Entry 7QO9 (electron microscopy, 3.88 A resolution); this record covers chains A and B.

Chain A (and B):
Molecule: Spike glycoprotein, SARS-CoV-2 S Omicron Spike B.1.1.529
Source organism: Severe acute respiratory syndrome coronavirus 2
Notes: chain B of this document is another copy of the same molecule, construct and numbering; everything in this record applies to it too
UniProtKB: P0DTC2 (SPIKE_SARS2); aligned to UniProt positions 1-1205 over residues 1-1205 (the alignment contains insertions or deletions, so no single offset holds)
Amino-acid sequence (1285 residues; row label = number of the first residue in the row):
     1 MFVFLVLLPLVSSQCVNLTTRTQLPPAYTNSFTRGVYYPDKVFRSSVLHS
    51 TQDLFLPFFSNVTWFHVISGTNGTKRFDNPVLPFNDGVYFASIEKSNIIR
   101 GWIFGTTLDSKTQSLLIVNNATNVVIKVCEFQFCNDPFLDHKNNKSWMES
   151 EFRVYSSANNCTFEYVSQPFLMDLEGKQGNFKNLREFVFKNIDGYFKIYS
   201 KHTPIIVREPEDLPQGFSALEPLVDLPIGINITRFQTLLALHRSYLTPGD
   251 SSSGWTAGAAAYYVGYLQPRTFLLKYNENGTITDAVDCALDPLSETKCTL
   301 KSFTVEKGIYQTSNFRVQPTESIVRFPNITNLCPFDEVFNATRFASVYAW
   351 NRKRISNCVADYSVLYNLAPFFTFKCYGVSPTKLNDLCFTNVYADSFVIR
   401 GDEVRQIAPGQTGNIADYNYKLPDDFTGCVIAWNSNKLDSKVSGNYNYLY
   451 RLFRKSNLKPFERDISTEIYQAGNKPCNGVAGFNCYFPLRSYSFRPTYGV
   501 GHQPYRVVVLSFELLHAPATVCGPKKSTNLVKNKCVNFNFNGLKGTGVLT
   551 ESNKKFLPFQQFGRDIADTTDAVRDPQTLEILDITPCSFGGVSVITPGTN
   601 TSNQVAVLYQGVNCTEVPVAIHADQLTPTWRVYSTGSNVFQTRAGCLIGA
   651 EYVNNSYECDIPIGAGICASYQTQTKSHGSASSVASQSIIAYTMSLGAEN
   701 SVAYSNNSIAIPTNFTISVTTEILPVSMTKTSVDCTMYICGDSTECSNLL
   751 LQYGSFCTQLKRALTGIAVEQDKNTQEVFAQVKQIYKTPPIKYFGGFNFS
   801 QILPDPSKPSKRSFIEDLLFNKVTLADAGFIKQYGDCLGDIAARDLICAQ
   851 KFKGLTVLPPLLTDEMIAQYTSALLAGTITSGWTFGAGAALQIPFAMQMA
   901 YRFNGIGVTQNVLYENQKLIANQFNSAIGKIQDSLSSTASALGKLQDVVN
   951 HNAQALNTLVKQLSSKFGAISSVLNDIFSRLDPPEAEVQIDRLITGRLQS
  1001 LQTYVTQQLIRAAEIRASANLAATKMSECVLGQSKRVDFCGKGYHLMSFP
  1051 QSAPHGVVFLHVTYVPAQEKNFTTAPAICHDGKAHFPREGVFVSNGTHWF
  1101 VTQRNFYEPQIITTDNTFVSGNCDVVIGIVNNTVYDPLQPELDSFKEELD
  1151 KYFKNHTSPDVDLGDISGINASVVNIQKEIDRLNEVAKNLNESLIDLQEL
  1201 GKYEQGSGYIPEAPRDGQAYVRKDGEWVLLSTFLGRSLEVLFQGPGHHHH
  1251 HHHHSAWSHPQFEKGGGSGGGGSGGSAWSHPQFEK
Disordered / not traced: 1-18, 246-252, 306, 319-587, 674-685, 696-722, 727, 783-815, 817-818, 821-822, 825, 840-842, 875-941, 1023, 1025-1050, 1059-1285 (chain B: 1-298, 674-685, 698-720, 780-814, 838-847, 865, 869-933, 1023-1285)
Sequence notes: conflict Val67 (Ala in P0DTC2), Ile93 (Thr95 in P0DTC2), Asp140 (Tyr145 in P0DTC2), 35 further conflict positions vs the reference (P0DTC2) not listed; insertion (206-207)
UniProt features mapped onto this chain:
  - glycosylation (N-linked (GlcNAc...) asparagine): Asn17 (complex), Asn61 (hybrid), Asn331 (complex), Asn603 (hybrid)
Disulfide bonds: Cys129-Cys161, Cys288-Cys298, Cys614-Cys646, Cys659-Cys668, Cys735-Cys757, Cys740-Cys746, Cys837-Cys848
Covalently attached groups: N-acetylglucosamine (NAG) linked to Asn120, Asn135, Asn160, Asn231, Asn279

How chain A and chain B interact:
Residue-residue contacts - 53 pairs, chain A then chain B:
  Lys41(A) - Phe559(B)
  Lys41(A) - Gln560(B)
  Lys41(A) - Gln561(B)
  Val42(A) - Gln560(B)  hydrogen bond (backbone-side chain)
  Val42(A) - Phe562(B)
  Phe43(A) - Phe556(B)  hydrophobic
  Phe43(A) - Gln560(B)
  Phe43(A) - Phe562(B)  hydrogen bond (backbone-backbone)
  Phe43(A) - Arg564(B)  hydrogen bond (backbone-backbone)
  Tyr195(A) - Asn391(B)  hydrogen bond
  Pro222(A) - Phe559(B)  hydrophobic
  Pro227(A) - Tyr393(B)
  Asp734(A) - Asn314(B)  hydrogen bond
  Met737(A) - Phe589(B)  hydrophobic
  Ser755(A) - Gln962(B)
  Phe756(A) - Gln962(B)
  Phe756(A) - Ser965(B)
  Phe756(A) - Phe967(B)  hydrophobic
  Lys761(A) - Gln311(B)
  Arg762(A) - Gln954(B)
  Ile831(A) - Arg643(B)
  Tyr834(A) - Val612(B)
  Tyr834(A) - Gln641(B)
  Tyr834(A) - Thr642(B)  hydrogen bond (side chain-backbone)
  Tyr834(A) - Arg643(B)  hydrogen bond (side chain-backbone)
  Tyr834(A) - Ala644(B)
  Tyr834(A) - Gly645(B)
  Asp845(A) - Ile566(B)
  Phe852(A) - Pro586(B)  hydrophobic
  Lys853(A) - Ala567(B)
  Lys853(A) - Thr569(B)  hydrogen bond
  Pro860(A) - Ala665(B)  hydrogen bond (backbone-backbone)
  Leu861(A) - Pro662(B)  hydrophobic
  Leu861(A) - Ile663(B)
  Leu861(A) - Ala665(B)
  Leu861(A) - Gly666(B)  hydrogen bond (backbone-backbone)
  Gln869(A) - Leu696(B)
  Tyr870(A) - Leu696(B)
  Ser964(A) - Asp568(B)
  Asn975(A) - Lys544(B)
  Phe978(A) - Lys383(B)
  Ser979(A) - Lys383(B)
  Ser979(A) - Leu387(B)
  Arg980(A) - Gly378(B)  hydrogen bond (side chain-backbone)
  Arg980(A) - Val379(B)
  Arg980(A) - Ser380(B)  hydrogen bond (backbone-backbone)
  Arg980(A) - Glu513(B)
  Leu981(A) - Lys383(B)  hydrogen bond (backbone-side chain)
  Asp982(A) - Lys383(B)
  Gln999(A) - Gln999(B)
  Gln1002(A) - Thr1003(B)
  Ile1010(A) - Ile1010(B)  hydrophobic
  Arg1016(A) - Glu1014(B)  salt bridge
Other interface residues (no listed pair), chain A (56 interface residues in all): Tyr38, Asp40, Arg44, Glu221, Asn279, Thr736, Gln752, Tyr753, Thr765, Gly835, Asp836, Cys837, Leu838, Ala843, Leu846, Ala849, Lys851, Leu858, Pro859, Met866, Lys961, Asp976, Pro983, Thr1006
Other interface residues (no listed pair), chain B (60 interface residues in all): Arg316, Arg354, Leu515, His516, Pro518, Lys554, Lys555, Leu557, Gly563, Thr585, Gln610, Gly611, Asn613, Glu616, Gly664, Met694, Lys966, Thr1006

In short:
The interface between chain A and chain B involves 56 residues on one side and 60 on the other, with 13
hydrogen bonds and 1 salt bridge. Among the polar pairs are Arg1016(A)-Glu1014(B), Val42(A)-Gln560(B) and
Tyr195(A)-Asn391(B).
Chain A and chain B are both Spike glycoprotein, SARS-CoV-2 S Omicron Spike B.1.1.529 (Severe acute
respiratory syndrome coronavirus 2); the structure, SARS-CoV-2 S Omicron Spike B.1.1.529 - RBD and NTD
(Local), was determined by electron microscopy together with 7QO7 from the same study.
